Entry 1W36 (X-ray diffraction, 3.10 A resolution); this record covers chains C and D of the 4 polymer chains in the assembly.

[Chain C]
Protein: Exodeoxyribonuclease V gamma chain
Organism: Escherichia coli
Notes: EC 3.1.11.5
UniProt: P07648 (EX5C_ECOLI); numbering as in UniProt (aligned over 1-1122)
Chain sequence (1122 residues; numbered 1 to 1122; the number before each row is that of its first residue):
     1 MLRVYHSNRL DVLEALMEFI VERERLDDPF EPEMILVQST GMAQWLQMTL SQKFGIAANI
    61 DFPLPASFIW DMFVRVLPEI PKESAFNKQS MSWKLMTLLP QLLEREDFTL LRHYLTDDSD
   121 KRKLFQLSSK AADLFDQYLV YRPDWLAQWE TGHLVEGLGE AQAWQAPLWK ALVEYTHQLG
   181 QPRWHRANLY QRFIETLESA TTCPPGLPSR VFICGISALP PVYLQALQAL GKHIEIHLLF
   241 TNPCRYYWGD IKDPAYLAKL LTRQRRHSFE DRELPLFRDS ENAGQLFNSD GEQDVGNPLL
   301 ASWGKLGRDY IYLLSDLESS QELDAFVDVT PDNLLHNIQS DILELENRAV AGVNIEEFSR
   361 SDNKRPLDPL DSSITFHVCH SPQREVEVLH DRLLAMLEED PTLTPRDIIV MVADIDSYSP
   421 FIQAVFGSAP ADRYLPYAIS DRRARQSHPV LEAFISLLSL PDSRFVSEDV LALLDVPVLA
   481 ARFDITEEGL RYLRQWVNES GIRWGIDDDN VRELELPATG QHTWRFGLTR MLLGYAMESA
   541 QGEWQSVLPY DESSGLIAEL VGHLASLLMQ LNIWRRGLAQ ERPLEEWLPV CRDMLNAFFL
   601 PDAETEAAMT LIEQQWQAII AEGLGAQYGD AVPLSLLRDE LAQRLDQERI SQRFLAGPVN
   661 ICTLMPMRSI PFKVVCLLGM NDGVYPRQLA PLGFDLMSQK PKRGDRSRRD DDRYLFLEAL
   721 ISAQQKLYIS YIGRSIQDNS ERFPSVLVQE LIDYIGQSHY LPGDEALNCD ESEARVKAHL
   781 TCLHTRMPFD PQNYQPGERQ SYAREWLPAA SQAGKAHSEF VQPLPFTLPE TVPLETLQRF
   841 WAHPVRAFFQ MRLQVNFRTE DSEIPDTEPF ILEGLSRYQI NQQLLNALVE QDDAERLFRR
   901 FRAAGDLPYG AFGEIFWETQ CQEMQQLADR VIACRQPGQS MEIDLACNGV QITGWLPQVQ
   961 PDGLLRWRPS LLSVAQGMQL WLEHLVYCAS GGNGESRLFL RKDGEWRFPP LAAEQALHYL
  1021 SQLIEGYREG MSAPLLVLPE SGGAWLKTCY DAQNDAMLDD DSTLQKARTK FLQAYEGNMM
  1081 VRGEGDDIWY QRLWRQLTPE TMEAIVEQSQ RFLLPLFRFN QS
UniProt features mapped onto this chain:
  - natural variant: Q647 to L655 (sequence variant, change not given here; In recC-1004)
  - mutagenesis: Q38 (Q38A: Acts at variant Chi sequences), L64 (L64A: Does not act at Chi), W70 (W70A: Does not act at Chi), D133 (D133A: Does not act at Chi), L134 (L134A: Acts at variant Chi sequences), D136 (D136A: Does not act at Chi), Q137 (Q137A: Acts at variant Chi sequences), R142 (R142A: Acts at variant Chi sequences), R186 (R186A/C/H: Does not act at Chi), D705 (D705A/H: Acts at variant Chi sequences)

[Chain D]
Protein: Exodeoxyribonuclease V alpha chain
Organism: Escherichia coli
Notes: EC 3.1.11.5
UniProt: P04993 (EX5A_ECOLI); residues 1-608 here = UniProt positions 1-608
Chain sequence (608 residues; row label = number of the first residue in the row):
     1 MKLQKQLLEA VEHKQLRPLD VQFALTVAGD EHPAVTLAAA LLSHDAGEGH VCLPLSRLEN
    61 NEASHPLLAT CVSEIGELQN WEECLLASQA VSRGDEPTPM ILCGDRLYLN RMWCNERTVA
   121 RFFNEVNHAI EVDEALLAQT LDKLFPVSDE INWQKVAAAV ALTRRISVIS GGPGTGKTTT
   181 VAKLLAALIQ MADGERCRIR LAAPTGKAAA RLTESLGKAL RQLPLTDEQK KRIPEDASTL
   241 HRLLGAQPGS QRLRHHAGNP LHLDVLVVDE ASMIDLPMMS RLIDALPDHA RVIFLGDRDQ
   301 LASVEAGAVL GDICAYANAG FTAERARQLS RLTGTHVPAG TGTEAASLRD SLCLLQKSYR
   361 FGSDSGIGQL AAAINRGDKT AVKTVFQQDF TDIEKRLLQS GEDYIAMLEE ALAGYGRYLD
   421 LLQARAEPDL IIQAFNEYQL LCALREGPFG VAGLNERIEQ FMQQKRKIHR HPHSRWYEGR
   481 PVMIARNDSA LGLFNGDIGI ALDRGQGTRV WFAMPDGNIK SVQPSRLPEH ETTWAMTVHK
   541 SQGSEFDHAA LILPSQRTPV VTRELVYTAV TRARRRLSLY ADERILSAAI ATRTERRSGL
   601 AALFSSRE
Unresolved in the structure: 1, 245-255, 467-522, 608

[Chain C / chain D interface]
Contacting residue pairs (48; chain C residue first):
  L532(C) with Q22(D); F23(D), hydrophobic; T26(D)
  G534(C) with R111(D), hydrogen bond (backbone-side chain)
  Y535(C) with L19(D), hydrophobic; F23(D), hydrophobic; S43(D), hydrogen bond; A46(D); L109(D), hydrophobic; R111(D), hydrogen bond (backbone-side chain)
  A536(C) with P99(D); L109(D), hydrophobic; R111(D), hydrogen bond (backbone-side chain)
  M537(C) with P97(D); T98(D), hydrogen bond (side chain-backbone); P99(D); N110(D); R111(D)
  E538(C) with R111(D)
  Q541(C) with P97(D); C114(D)
  E543(C) with P97(D)
  W544(C) with V27(D); Q89(D); A90(D), hydrophobic; P97(D); P99(D)
  D551(C) with R111(D), salt bridge
  S554(C) with R111(D), hydrogen bond
  A558(C) with L19(D)
  E559(C) with R17(D), salt bridge; L19(D)
  G562(C) with L19(D); Q22(D)
  H563(C) with P18(D)
  A565(C) with Q22(D)
  S566(C) with Q22(D)
  M569(C) with Q4(D); L8(D), hydrophobic; Q22(D), hydrogen bond; L25(D), hydrophobic
  E942(C) with R196(D), salt bridge; R198(D), salt bridge; H262(D)
  G954(C) with H262(D)
  W955(C) with P260(D), hydrogen bond (side chain-backbone); L261(D); H262(D), hydrogen bond
Interface residues without a listed pair, chain C (24 interface residues in all): S539, G542, T953
Interface residues without a listed pair, chain D (29 interface residues in all): D20, N259, H289

[Overview]
24 residues of chain C face 29 of chain D across their interface, with 9 hydrogen bonds and 4 salt bridges.
Polar contacts include D551(C)-R111(D), E559(C)-R17(D) and E942(C)-R196(D). From UniProt: 10 mutagenesis sites
on chain C.
Here chain C is Exodeoxyribonuclease V gamma chain and chain D is Exodeoxyribonuclease V alpha chain, both
from Escherichia coli. Entry 1W36 (RecBCD:DNA complex) was determined by X-ray diffraction.
